8IUJ - chains 4A and C3 of the 60 polymer chains in the assembly; structure by electron microscopy, 3.06 A resolution.

# Chain 4A
Protein: COXEG1
Source organism: Euglena gracilis
Sequence (246 residues; each row starts with the number of its first residue):
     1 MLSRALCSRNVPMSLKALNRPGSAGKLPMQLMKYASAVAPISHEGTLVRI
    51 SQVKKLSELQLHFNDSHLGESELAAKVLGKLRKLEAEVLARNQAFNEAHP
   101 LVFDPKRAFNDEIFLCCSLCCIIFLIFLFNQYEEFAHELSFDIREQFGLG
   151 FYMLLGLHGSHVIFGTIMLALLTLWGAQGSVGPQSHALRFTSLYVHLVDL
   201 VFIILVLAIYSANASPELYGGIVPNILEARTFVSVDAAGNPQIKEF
Unresolved in the structure: 1-42

# Chain C3
Protein: Putative NADH dehydrogenase subunit 6
Source organism: Euglena gracilis
UniProtKB: Q9XN18 (Q9XN18_EUGGR); residues 1-161 here = UniProt positions 1-161
Sequence (161 residues; row label = number of the first residue in the row):
     1 MILNTNINYGGRNSRLCYLIPLMVHTIFLYLAYLIYYNINLINIYLLLII
    51 IIFINIEWPLVIIYEYIYLTNYNIQNNLLYNIATFIFLEILLFIGFYWLY
   101 INNIIHYPNNLPYNNNIAVNLLDHLNHNNNTDICLYIILHNLLLLLYVTL
   151 ILQLVHRYVQL

# Interface between chain 4A and chain C3
Residue-residue contacts - 98 pairs, chain 4A then chain C3:
  Glu112(4A) with Val159(C3)
  Ile113(4A) with Val159(C3), hydrophobic
  Cys116(4A) with Leu152(C3), hydrophobic; Val155(C3), hydrophobic
  Cys120(4A) with Val148(C3), hydrophobic
  Ile123(4A) with Leu144(C3); Val148(C3), hydrophobic
  Phe124(4A) with Leu145(C3), hydrophobic; Val148(C3), hydrophobic
  Ile126(4A) with Leu144(C3), hydrophobic
  Phe127(4A) with Asn141(C3)
  Asn130(4A) with Asn141(C3)
  Gln131(4A) with Asn141(C3)
  Glu134(4A) with Cys134(C3), hydrogen bond; Ile138(C3)
  Glu138(4A) with Cys134(C3)
  Leu139(4A) with Asp132(C3); Ile133(C3), hydrophobic
  Ser140(4A) with Asp132(C3), hydrogen bond
  Phe141(4A) with Asn130(C3); Asp132(C3); Ile133(C3), hydrophobic
  Phe147(4A) with Tyr100(C3); Ile104(C3), hydrophobic; Ile133(C3), hydrophobic
  Gly150(4A) with Tyr100(C3)
  Phe151(4A) with Tyr100(C3); Ile133(C3), hydrophobic
  Met153(4A) with Phe96(C3), hydrophobic
  Leu154(4A) with Tyr100(C3), hydrophobic
  Leu157(4A) with Leu92(C3), hydrophobic; Phe93(C3), hydrophobic; Phe96(C3), hydrophobic
  His158(4A) with Phe93(C3); Leu145(C3)
  His161(4A) with Glu89(C3), salt bridge; Phe93(C3)
  Trp175(4A) with Ile63(C3)
  Pro183(4A) with Val159(C3)
  His186(4A) with Gln75(C3); Leu79(C3)
  Leu188(4A) with His156(C3); Val159(C3), hydrophobic
  Arg189(4A) with His156(C3); Gln160(C3)
  Phe190(4A) with Ile82(C3), hydrophobic; Phe85(C3), hydrophobic
  Ser192(4A) with Leu152(C3); His156(C3)
  Leu193(4A) with Ile86(C3), hydrophobic
  Tyr194(4A) with Glu89(C3)
  Val195(4A) with Val148(C3), hydrophobic; Leu152(C3), hydrophobic
  His196(4A) with Thr149(C3); Gln153(C3)
  Leu197(4A) with Glu89(C3); Ile90(C3), hydrophobic
  Asp199(4A) with Leu145(C3); Thr149(C3), hydrogen bond
  Val201(4A) with Phe93(C3), hydrophobic
  Phe202(4A) with Ile138(C3); Asn141(C3); Leu142(C3); Leu145(C3), hydrophobic
  Ile203(4A) with Leu142(C3), hydrophobic; Leu146(C3), hydrophobic
  Val206(4A) with Ile138(C3), hydrophobic
  Ile209(4A) with Ile133(C3), hydrophobic; Ile138(C3), hydrophobic
  Tyr210(4A) with Leu135(C3), hydrogen bond (side chain-backbone); Leu139(C3)
  Ala212(4A) with Tyr100(C3); Asn128(C3)
  Asn213(4A) with Asn128(C3); Asn129(C3); Asn130(C3), hydrogen bond (side chain-backbone); Thr131(C3), hydrogen bond (side chain-backbone); Ile133(C3); Leu135(C3)
  Ser215(4A) with Asn128(C3); Asn129(C3), hydrogen bond
  Leu218(4A) with Asn129(C3)
  Ile222(4A) with His124(C3), hydrogen bond (backbone-side chain)
  Val223(4A) with Leu121(C3); His124(C3)
  Pro224(4A) with Ala118(C3); Leu121(C3); His124(C3)
  Ile226(4A) with Ala118(C3), hydrophobic
  Leu227(4A) with Ala118(C3); Val119(C3); Asn120(C3); Leu121(C3)
  Glu228(4A) with Ala118(C3), hydrogen bond (backbone-backbone)
  Ala229(4A) with Ala118(C3), hydrogen bond (backbone-backbone); Val119(C3), hydrophobic
  Arg230(4A) with Val119(C3); Asn120(C3)
Other interface residues (no listed pair), chain 4A (60 interface residues in all): Leu119, Gln146, Gln184, Thr191, Ala208, Ala214
Other interface residues (no listed pair), chain C3 (53 interface residues in all): Pro59, Ile62, Leu78, Tyr97, Asn103, Asn109, Ile117, Tyr136, His140, Tyr147, Ile151, Tyr158

# Overview
The interface between chain 4A and chain C3 involves 60 residues on one side and 53 on the other; the contacts
include 10 hydrogen bonds and 1 salt bridge. Polar pairs include His161(4A)-Glu89(C3), Glu134(4A)-Cys134(C3)
and Ser140(4A)-Asp132(C3).
Here chain 4A is COXEG1 and chain C3 is Putative NADH dehydrogenase subunit 6, both from Euglena gracilis.
Entry 8IUJ (Cryo-EM structure of Euglena gracilis super-complex III2+IV2, composite) was determined by
electron microscopy.
